PDB entry 7T3D | electron microscopy, 3.38 A resolution | chains A and C of the 18 polymer chains in the assembly

Chain A:
Protein: Hemagglutinin HA1 chain
Source organism: Influenza A virus (A/California/04/2009(H1N1))
UniProt: C3W5S1 (C3W5S1_I09A0); the construct lacks a stretch of the UniProt sequence, so the offset changes along the chain: 11-55 = UniProt 18-62; 56-83 = UniProt 64-91; 84-92 = UniProt 93-101; 93-125 = UniProt 103-135; 3 more segments
Sequence (331 residues; each row starts with the number of its first residue; a row labelled like 125A-125C holds insertion residues (125A, then the next letters in order)):
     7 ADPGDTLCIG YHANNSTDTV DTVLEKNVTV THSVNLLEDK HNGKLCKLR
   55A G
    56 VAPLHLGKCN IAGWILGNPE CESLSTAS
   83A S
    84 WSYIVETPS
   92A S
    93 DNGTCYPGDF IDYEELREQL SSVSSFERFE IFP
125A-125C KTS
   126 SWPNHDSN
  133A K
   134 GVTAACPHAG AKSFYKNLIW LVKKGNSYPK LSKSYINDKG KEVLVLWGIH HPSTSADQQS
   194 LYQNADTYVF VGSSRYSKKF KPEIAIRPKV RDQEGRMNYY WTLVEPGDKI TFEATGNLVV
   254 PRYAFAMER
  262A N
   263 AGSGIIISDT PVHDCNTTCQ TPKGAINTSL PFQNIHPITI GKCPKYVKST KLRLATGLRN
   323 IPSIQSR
Unresolved in the structure: 7-9, 326-329
Cystine bridges: Cys52-Cys277, Cys64-Cys76, Cys97-Cys139, Cys281-Cys305
Glycans and other covalent adducts: N-acetylglucosamine (NAG) linked to Asn21, Asn33, Asn94, Asn278, Asn289
Sequence notes: expression tag (7-10)

Chain C:
Protein: 2B05 mAb heavy chain
Source organism: Homo sapiens
Sequence (120 residues; numbered 2 to 112 plus 9 insertion-coded residues; the number before each row is that of its first residue; a row labelled like 82A-82C holds insertion residues (82A, then the next letters in order)):
     2 VQLLESGGGL VQPGGSLSLS CAASGFTFSS FAMSWVRQAP VKGLEWVSMI S
   52A A
    53 GGGNTYYADS VKGRFTISRD NSKSTLYLQM
82A-82C SSL
    83 TAEDTAVYYC AKSDSSGF
100A-100E QYGRR
   101 EFWGQGTLVT VS
Cystine bridges: Cys22-Cys92

How chain A and chain C interact:
Pairs across the interface - 29 pairs, chain A then chain C:
  Glu77(A) - Thr28(C)  hydrogen bond
  Glu119(A) - Ser97(C)  hydrogen bond
  Glu119(A) - Ser98(C)
  Glu119(A) - Gly99(C)
  Glu119(A) - Phe100(C)
  Glu119(A) - Gln100A(C)
  Glu119(A) - Tyr100B(C)  hydrogen bond (side chain-backbone)
  Arg120(A) - Ser31(C)  hydrogen bond
  Arg120(A) - Ser97(C)  hydrogen bond (backbone-side chain)
  Arg120(A) - Ser98(C)  hydrogen bond (backbone-side chain)
  Phe121(A) - Asp96(C)
  Phe121(A) - Ser97(C)
  Phe121(A) - Tyr100B(C)  hydrophobic
  Glu122(A) - Asp96(C)  hydrogen bond (backbone-backbone)
  Glu122(A) - Arg100D(C)  hydrogen bond (backbone-side chain)
  Glu122(A) - Arg100E(C)  salt bridge
  Ile123(A) - Arg100D(C)  hydrogen bond (backbone-side chain)
  Pro125(A) - Arg100D(C)
  Pro125(A) - Arg100E(C)
  Tyr168(A) - Tyr100B(C)
  Asn170(A) - Tyr100B(C)  hydrogen bond
  Lys172(A) - Gln100A(C)  hydrogen bond (backbone-side chain)
  Lys172(A) - Tyr100B(C)
  Gly173(A) - Tyr100B(C)
  Lys174(A) - Gln100A(C)
  Lys174(A) - Tyr100B(C)  hydrogen bond (backbone-side chain)
  Val176(A) - Tyr100B(C)  hydrophobic
  Tyr256(A) - Phe32(C)
  Ala259(A) - Tyr100B(C)  hydrophobic
Other interface residues (no listed pair), chain A (16 interface residues in all): Phe124

Summary:
Chain A and chain C form an interface of 16 and 12 residues respectively; the contacts include 12 hydrogen
bonds and 1 salt bridge. Polar pairs include Glu122(A)-Arg100E(C), Glu77(A)-Thr28(C) and Glu119(A)-Ser97(C).
N-acetylglucosamine is covalently linked to Asn21(A), Asn33(A), Asn94(A), Asn278(A) and Asn289(A).
Here chain A is Hemagglutinin HA1 chain (Influenza A virus (A/California/04/2009(H1N1))) and chain C is 2B05
mAb heavy chain (Homo sapiens). Entry 7T3D (CryoEM map of anchor 222-1C06 Fab and lateral patch 2B05 Fab
binding H1 HA) was determined by electron microscopy.
